Entry 6REP (electron microscopy, 3.10 A resolution); this record covers chains 1 and 7 of the 31 polymer chains in the assembly.

[Chain 1]
Molecule: ATP synthase associated protein ASA1
Organism: Polytomella sp. Pringsheim 198.80
UniProtKB: Q85JD5 (Q85JD5_9CHLO); residue numbers follow UniProt; this construct covers 1-618
Sequence (618 residues; numbered 1 to 618; the number before each row is that of its first residue):
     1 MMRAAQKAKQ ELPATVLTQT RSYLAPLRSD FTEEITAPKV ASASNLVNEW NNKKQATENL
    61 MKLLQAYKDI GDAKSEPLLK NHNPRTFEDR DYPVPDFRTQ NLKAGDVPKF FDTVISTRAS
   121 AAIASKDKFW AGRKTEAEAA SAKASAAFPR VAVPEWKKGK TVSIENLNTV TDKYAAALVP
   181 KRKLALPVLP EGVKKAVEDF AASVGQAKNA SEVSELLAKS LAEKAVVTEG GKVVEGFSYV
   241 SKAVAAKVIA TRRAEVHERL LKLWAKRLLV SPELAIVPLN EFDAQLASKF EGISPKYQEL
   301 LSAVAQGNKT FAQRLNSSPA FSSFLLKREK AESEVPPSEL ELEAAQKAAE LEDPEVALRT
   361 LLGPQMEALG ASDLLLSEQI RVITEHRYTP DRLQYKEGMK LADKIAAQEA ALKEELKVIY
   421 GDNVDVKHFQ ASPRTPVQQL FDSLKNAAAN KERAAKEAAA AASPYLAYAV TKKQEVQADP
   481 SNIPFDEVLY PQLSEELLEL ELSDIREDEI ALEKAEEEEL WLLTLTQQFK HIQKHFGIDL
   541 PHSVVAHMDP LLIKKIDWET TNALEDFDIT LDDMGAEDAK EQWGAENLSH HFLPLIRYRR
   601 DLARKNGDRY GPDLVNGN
Unresolved in the structure: 1-22, 618

[Chain 7]
Molecule: Mitochondrial ATP synthase associated protein ASA7
Organism: Polytomella sp. Pringsheim 198.80
UniProtKB: D8V7I2 (D8V7I2_9CHLO); residues 1-190 here = UniProt positions 1-190
Sequence (190 residues; numbered 1 to 190; the number before each row is that of its first residue):
     1 MSSVRAGVEA GRRDLTTFTF SGLQDAPVAA LSGSIKLNVA AKAGKAEVTV AAGAAKAATQ
    61 VSAAALRKLS GSKISLAEVA RISVLHSSIQ NYLLSLSNER YQLLSQWPDF TTMYGKDFYY
   121 RAHPEDLKKF YDAADEYYKL YETVTEFDSL SALASQVVPN YAARRRSTVH PAIGSTVADG
   181 AFTNFLLSKQ
Unresolved in the structure: 1-14

[Chain 1 / chain 7 interface]
Pairs across the interface (111; chain 1 residue first):
  Tyr23(1) - Arg81(7)
  Tyr23(1) - Ile82(7)  hydrophobic
  Tyr23(1) - His86(7)
  Tyr23(1) - Ser151(7)
  Tyr23(1) - Ala152(7)
  Tyr23(1) - Ser155(7)
  Leu24(1) - Ser155(7)
  Ala25(1) - Ser155(7)
  Ala25(1) - Pro159(7)  hydrophobic
  Pro26(1) - Pro159(7)
  Arg28(1) - Pro159(7)  hydrogen bond (side chain-backbone)
  Arg28(1) - Asn160(7)  hydrogen bond
  Arg28(1) - Ala163(7)
  Arg28(1) - Arg166(7)  hydrogen bond (backbone-side chain)
  Asp30(1) - Ala163(7)
  Asp30(1) - Arg166(7)  salt bridge
  Phe31(1) - Arg166(7)
  Phe31(1) - Thr168(7)
  Thr32(1) - Ala163(7)  hydrogen bond (side chain-backbone)
  Thr32(1) - Arg164(7)
  Thr32(1) - Arg166(7)  hydrogen bond (backbone-backbone)
  Thr32(1) - Ser167(7)  hydrogen bond (backbone-side chain)
  Thr32(1) - Thr168(7)  hydrogen bond (backbone-backbone)
  Glu33(1) - Thr168(7)
  Ile35(1) - Val169(7)  hydrophobic
  Ile35(1) - Ile173(7)  hydrophobic
  Ile35(1) - Gly174(7)
  Thr36(1) - Arg164(7)  hydrogen bond (backbone-side chain)
  Thr36(1) - Ser175(7)
  Ala37(1) - Ser175(7)
  Pro38(1) - Arg164(7)
  Leu46(1) - Arg100(7)
  Val47(1) - Leu103(7)  hydrophobic
  Trp50(1) - Arg100(7)
  Trp50(1) - Leu103(7)  hydrophobic
  Trp50(1) - Leu104(7)  hydrophobic
  Trp50(1) - Trp107(7)
  Trp50(1) - Leu140(7)
  Lys53(1) - Trp107(7)
  Lys53(1) - Glu136(7)  salt bridge
  Lys54(1) - Gln106(7)
  Lys54(1) - Trp107(7)
  Thr57(1) - Trp107(7)
  Thr57(1) - Pro108(7)
  Thr57(1) - Ala133(7)
  Glu58(1) - Pro108(7)
  Leu60(1) - Asp126(7)
  Leu60(1) - Lys129(7)
  Leu60(1) - Ala133(7)  hydrophobic
  Met61(1) - Pro108(7)  hydrophobic
  Met61(1) - Asp109(7)
  Met61(1) - Phe110(7)  hydrophobic
  Met61(1) - Met113(7)
  Met61(1) - Phe130(7)  hydrophobic
  Leu63(1) - Asp126(7)
  Leu64(1) - Phe118(7)
  Leu64(1) - Ala122(7)  hydrophobic
  Leu64(1) - Asp126(7)
  Leu64(1) - Phe130(7)  hydrophobic
  Gln65(1) - Met113(7)
  Gln65(1) - Phe118(7)
  Tyr67(1) - Arg121(7)
  Tyr67(1) - Ala122(7)  hydrophobic
  Tyr67(1) - His123(7)
  Tyr67(1) - Asp126(7)  hydrogen bond
  Lys68(1) - Asp117(7)  salt bridge
  Lys68(1) - Phe118(7)
  Lys68(1) - Arg121(7)
  Gly71(1) - Arg121(7)  hydrogen bond (backbone-side chain)
  Asp72(1) - Arg121(7)  salt bridge
  Glu76(1) - Arg121(7)  hydrogen bond (backbone-side chain)
  Pro77(1) - Arg121(7)  hydrogen bond (backbone-side chain)
  Leu78(1) - Tyr120(7)
  Leu78(1) - Arg121(7)
  Leu79(1) - Tyr120(7)  hydrophobic
  His82(1) - Tyr120(7)  hydrogen bond (side chain-backbone)
  His82(1) - Ala122(7)  hydrogen bond (side chain-backbone)
  Trp130(1) - Arg121(7)
  Trp130(1) - Ala122(7)
  Trp130(1) - His123(7)
  Lys134(1) - Asp126(7)  salt bridge
  Phe148(1) - Met113(7)  hydrophobic
  Pro149(1) - Pro108(7)
  Pro149(1) - Asp109(7)  hydrogen bond (backbone-backbone)
  Arg150(1) - Gln106(7)  hydrogen bond (side chain-backbone)
  Arg150(1) - Trp107(7)
  Arg150(1) - Pro108(7)
  Arg150(1) - Asp109(7)
  Val151(1) - Trp107(7)  hydrogen bond (backbone-backbone)
  Val151(1) - Pro108(7)
  Val151(1) - Asp109(7)
  Val151(1) - Tyr137(7)
  Val153(1) - Ser105(7)
  Val153(1) - Tyr137(7)
  Val153(1) - Tyr141(7)  hydrophobic
  Pro154(1) - Tyr101(7)  hydrogen bond (backbone-side chain)
  Pro154(1) - Tyr141(7)
  Trp156(1) - Leu94(7)
  Trp156(1) - Asn98(7)  hydrogen bond (backbone-side chain)
  Trp156(1) - Tyr101(7)  hydrophobic
  Trp156(1) - Gln102(7)  hydrogen bond (backbone-side chain)
  Trp156(1) - Phe147(7)  hydrophobic
  Lys157(1) - Asn98(7)  hydrogen bond (backbone-side chain)
  Lys158(1) - Ser95(7)
  Lys158(1) - Asn98(7)
  Lys158(1) - Glu99(7)  salt bridge
  Asp486(1) - Lys116(7)  salt bridge
  Tyr490(1) - Gly115(7)
  Tyr490(1) - Lys116(7)  hydrogen bond (side chain-backbone)
  Tyr490(1) - Asp117(7)
  Leu493(1) - Tyr120(7)  hydrophobic
Also at the interface, not in a pair above, chain 1 (53 interface residues in all): Ser29, Glu34, Asn51, Lys126, Ala131
Also at the interface, not in a pair above, chain 7 (57 interface residues in all): Ser97, Thr112, Tyr119, Pro124, Leu127, Val144, Ala178

[Summary]
The interface between chain 1 and chain 7 involves 53 residues on one side and 57 on the other, with 22
hydrogen bonds and 7 salt bridges. Among the polar pairs are Asp30(1)-Arg166(7), Lys53(1)-Glu136(7) and
Lys68(1)-Asp117(7).
Here chain 1 is ATP synthase associated protein ASA1 and chain 7 is Mitochondrial ATP synthase associated
protein ASA7, both from Polytomella sp. Pringsheim 198.80. Entry 6REP (Cryo-EM structure of Polytomella F-ATP
synthase, Primary rotary state 3, composite map) was determined by electron microscopy (same publication as
6RD4, 6RD5, 6RD6, 6RD7, 6RD8, 6RD9 and 46 further entries).
